8W5U - chains C and c of the 4 polymer chains in the assembly; structure by electron microscopy, 3.90 A resolution.

# Chain C (and c)
Protein: Minor capsid protein A1
Source organism: Escherichia phage Qbeta
Notes: chain c of this document is another copy of the same molecule, construct and numbering; everything in this record applies to it too
UniProt: Q8LTE1 (A1_BPQBE); residues 0-132 here correspond to UniProt positions 1-133 (UniProt number = residue number + 1)
Sequence (133 residues; row label = number of the first residue in the row; numbering starts at 0):
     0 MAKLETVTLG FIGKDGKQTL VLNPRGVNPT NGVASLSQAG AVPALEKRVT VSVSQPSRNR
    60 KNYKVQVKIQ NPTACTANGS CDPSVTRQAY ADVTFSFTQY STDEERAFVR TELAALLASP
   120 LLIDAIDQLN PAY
Disordered / not traced: 0, 56-60, 132 (chain c: 0, 56-59)
Sequence notes: conflict F10 (Asn11 in Q8LTE1)

# Chain C / chain c interface
Residue-residue contacts (118):
  A1(C) with D123(c), hydrogen bond (backbone-side chain); A131(c); Y132(c)
  K2(C) with Y132(c), hydrogen bond (backbone-side chain)
  L3(C) with A131(c), hydrophobic
  V6(C) with S118(c)
  L8(C) with A114(c), hydrophobic; L115(c)
  I11(C) with T110(c); E111(c); A114(c), hydrophobic
  G12(C) with T110(c), hydrogen bond (backbone-side chain)
  K13(C) with D102(c), salt bridge; E103(c); A106(c)
  Q17(C) with F107(c)
  L19(C) with E111(c)
  A33(C) with A131(c), hydrophobic
  L35(C) with L120(c), hydrophobic
  V48(C) with L115(c), hydrophobic
  V52(C) with A124(c); L128(c); P130(c), hydrophobic
  Y62(C) with L128(c), hydrophobic
  V66(C) with L121(c), hydrophobic
  I68(C) with E111(c); L112(c), hydrophobic
  N70(C) with F107(c); V108(c)
  R86(C) with T97(c); Y99(c); S100(c); T101(c); E104(c), salt bridge
  A88(C) with F96(c), hydrophobic; E104(c); V108(c), hydrophobic
  Y89(C) with S95(c)
  A90(C) with T93(c); F94(c), hydrophobic; L112(c), hydrophobic
  D91(C) with D91(c); V92(c); T93(c), hydrogen bond (backbone-backbone)
  V92(C) with D91(c); V92(c), hydrophobic; L112(c), hydrophobic
  T93(C) with A90(c); D91(c), hydrogen bond (backbone-backbone)
  F94(C) with A90(c), hydrophobic; I125(c), hydrophobic
  S95(C) with Y89(c)
  F96(C) with I125(c), hydrophobic
  Y99(C) with R86(c)
  S100(C) with R86(c)
  T101(C) with R86(c)
  D102(C) with K13(c), salt bridge; D126(c)
  E103(C) with Q17(c)
  E104(C) with T72(c); R86(c), salt bridge; A88(c)
  R105(C) with I125(c); D126(c), hydrogen bond (side chain-backbone); L128(c)
  A106(C) with K13(c); D126(c)
  F107(C) with I11(c), hydrophobic; Q17(c); K46(c)
  V108(C) with N70(c); A88(c), hydrophobic; A90(c), hydrophobic
  R109(C) with L116(c); L121(c); I122(c); I125(c); D126(c), salt bridge
  T110(C) with F10(c); I11(c); G12(c)
  E111(C) with I11(c); L19(c); I68(c)
  L112(C) with I68(c), hydrophobic; V92(c), hydrophobic; L116(c), hydrophobic
  A113(C) with L116(c), hydrophobic
  A114(C) with L8(c); I11(c), hydrophobic
  L115(C) with L8(c); V48(c), hydrophobic
  L116(C) with R109(c); L112(c), hydrophobic; A113(c)
  S118(C) with V6(c)
  L120(C) with L35(c), hydrophobic
  L121(C) with V50(c), hydrophobic
  I122(C) with R109(c)
  D123(C) with A1(c)
  I125(C) with F94(c), hydrophobic; F96(c), hydrophobic; R105(c); R109(c)
  D126(C) with D102(c); R105(c), hydrogen bond (backbone-side chain); A106(c); R109(c), salt bridge
  L128(C) with Y62(c), hydrophobic; V64(c), hydrophobic; R105(c)
  N129(C) with A1(c); V52(c)
  P130(C) with A1(c); V52(c)
  A131(C) with A1(c); K2(c), hydrogen bond (backbone-side chain); L3(c), hydrophobic
Other interface residues (no listed pair), chain C (63 interface residues in all): V26, K46, V50, V64, T97, A124
Other interface residues (no listed pair), chain c (68 interface residues in all): G9, L21, A33, V66, Q87, Q127

# Summary
63 residues of chain C and 68 residues of chain c are in contact; the contacts include 8 hydrogen bonds and 6
salt bridges. Polar pairs include K13(C)-D102(c), R86(C)-E104(c) and R109(C)-D126(c).
Both chains are Minor capsid protein A1 (Escherichia phage Qbeta). Entry 8W5U (Cryo-EM structure of
QbN10F-Ab40) was determined by electron microscopy (same publication as 8W5D, 8W5E, 8W5F, 8W5G, 8W5L, 8W5M and
8 further entries).
